Entry 7PB2 (X-ray diffraction, 3.41 A resolution); this record covers chains C and E of the 5 polymer chains in the assembly.

Chain C:
Molecule: KRAS G12D peptide (VVVGADGVGK)
Notes: EC 3.6.5.2
UniProt: P01111 (RASN_HUMAN); residues 1-10 here correspond to UniProt positions 7-16 (UniProt number = residue number + 6)
Sequence (10 residues; each row starts with the number of its first residue):
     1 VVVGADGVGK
Construct notes: engineered mutation Asp6 (Gly12 in P01111)
UniProt features mapped onto this chain:
  - binding site (GTP): Gly4, Ala5, Gly7 to Lys10
Reported in the primary citation:
  - mutagenesis - G4A, D6A, G9A: decreased binding to JDI TCR
  - conformationally variable residues (side-chain flip): Val3, Val8

Chain E:
Molecule: TCR beta
Organism: Homo sapiens
Sequence (245 residues; row label = number of the first residue in the row):
     1 NAGVTQTPKF RVLKTGQSMT LLCAQDMNHE YMYWYRQDPG MGLRLIHYSV GEGTTAKGEV
    61 PDGYNVSRLK KQNFLLGLES AAPSQTSVYF CASSYGPGQH NSPLHFGNGT RLTVTEDLNK
   121 VFPPEVAVFE PSEAEISHTQ KATLVCLATG FYPDHVELSW WVNGKEVHSG VCTDPQPLKE
   181 QPALNDSRYA LSSRLRVSAT FWQDPRNHFR CQVQFYGLSE NDEWTQDRAK PVTQIVSAEA
   241 WGRAD
Unresolved in the structure: 245
Disulfide bonds: Cys23-Cys91, Cys146-Cys211

How chain C and chain E interact:
Contacting residue pairs (7):
  Ala5(C) - His100(E)
  Asp6(C) - His100(E)
  Gly7(C) - Gln99(E)
  Gly7(C) - His100(E)  hydrogen bond (backbone-backbone)
  Gly7(C) - Asn101(E)
  Val8(C) - Gly98(E)
  Gly9(C) - Gly98(E)  hydrogen bond (backbone-backbone)

Overview:
The interface between chain C and chain E involves 5 residues on one side and 4 on the other, with 2 hydrogen
bonds. The backbones hydrogen-bond at Gly7(C)-His100(E) and Gly9(C)-Gly98(E). The paper reports that G4A, D6A
and G9A of chain C reduce binding to JDI TCR; conformational variability at Val3(C) and Val8(C).
Here chain C is KRAS G12D peptide (VVVGADGVGK) and chain E is TCR beta (Homo sapiens). Entry 7PB2 (Crystal
structure of JDI TCR in complex with HLA-A*11:01 bound to KRAS G12D peptide (VVVGADGVGK)) was determined by
X-ray diffraction, deposited together with 7OW3, 7OW4, 7OW5 and 7OW6.
